8XXP - chains A and C of the 8 polymer chains in the assembly; structure by electron microscopy, 2.60 A resolution.

== Chain A ==
Name: DNA-directed RNA polymerase subunit
Organism: African swine fever virus
Notes: EC 2.7.7.6
Reference sequence: A0A3S7XUW7 (A0A3S7XUW7_ASF); numbering as in UniProt (aligned over 1-1441)
Chain sequence (1441 residues; numbered 1 to 1441; the number before each row is that of its first residue):
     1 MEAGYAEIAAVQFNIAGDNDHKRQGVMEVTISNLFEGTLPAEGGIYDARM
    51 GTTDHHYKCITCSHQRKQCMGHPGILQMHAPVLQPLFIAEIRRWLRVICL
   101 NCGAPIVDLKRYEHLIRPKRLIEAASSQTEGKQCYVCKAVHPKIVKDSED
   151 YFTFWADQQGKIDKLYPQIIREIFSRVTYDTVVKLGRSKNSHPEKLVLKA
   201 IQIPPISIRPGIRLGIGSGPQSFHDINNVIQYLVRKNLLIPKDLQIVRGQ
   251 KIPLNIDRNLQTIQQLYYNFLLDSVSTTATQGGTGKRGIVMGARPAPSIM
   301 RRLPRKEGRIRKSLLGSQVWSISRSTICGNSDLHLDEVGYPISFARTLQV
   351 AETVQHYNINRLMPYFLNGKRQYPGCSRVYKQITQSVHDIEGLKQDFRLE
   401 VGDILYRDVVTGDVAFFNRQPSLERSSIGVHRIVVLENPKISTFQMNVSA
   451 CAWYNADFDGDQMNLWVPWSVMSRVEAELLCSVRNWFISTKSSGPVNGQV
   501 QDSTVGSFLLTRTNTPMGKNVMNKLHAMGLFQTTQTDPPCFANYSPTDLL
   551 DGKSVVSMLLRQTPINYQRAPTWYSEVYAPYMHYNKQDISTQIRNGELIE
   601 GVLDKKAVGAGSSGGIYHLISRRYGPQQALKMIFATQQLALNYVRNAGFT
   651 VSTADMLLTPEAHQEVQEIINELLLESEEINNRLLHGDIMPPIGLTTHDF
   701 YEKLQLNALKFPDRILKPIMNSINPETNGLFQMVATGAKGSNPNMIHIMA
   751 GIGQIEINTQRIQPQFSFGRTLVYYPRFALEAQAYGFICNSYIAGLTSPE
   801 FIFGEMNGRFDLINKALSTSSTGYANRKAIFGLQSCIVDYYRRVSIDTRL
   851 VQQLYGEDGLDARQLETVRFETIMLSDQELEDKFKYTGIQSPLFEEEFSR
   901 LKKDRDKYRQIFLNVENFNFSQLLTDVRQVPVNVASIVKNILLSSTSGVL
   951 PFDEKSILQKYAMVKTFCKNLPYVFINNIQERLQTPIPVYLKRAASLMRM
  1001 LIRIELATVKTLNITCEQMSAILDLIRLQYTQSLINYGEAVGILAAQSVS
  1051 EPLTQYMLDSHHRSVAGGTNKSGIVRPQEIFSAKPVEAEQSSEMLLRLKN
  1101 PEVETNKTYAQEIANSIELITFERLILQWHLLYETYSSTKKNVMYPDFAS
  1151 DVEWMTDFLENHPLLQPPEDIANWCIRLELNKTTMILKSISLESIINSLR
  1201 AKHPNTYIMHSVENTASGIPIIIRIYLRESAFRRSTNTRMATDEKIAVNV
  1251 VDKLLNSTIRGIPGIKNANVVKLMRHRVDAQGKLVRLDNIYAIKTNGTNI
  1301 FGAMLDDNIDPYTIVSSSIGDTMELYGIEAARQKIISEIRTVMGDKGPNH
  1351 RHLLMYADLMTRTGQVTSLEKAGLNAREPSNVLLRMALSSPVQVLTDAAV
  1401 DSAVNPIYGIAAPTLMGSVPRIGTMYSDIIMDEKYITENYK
Not modelled in the structure: 213-224, 275-294
Ion coordination: Zn2+ site 1: Cys59, Cys62, Cys69, His72; Zn2+ site 2: Cys99, Cys102, Cys134, Cys137; Mg2+: Asp457, Asp459, Asp461

== Chain C ==
Name: DNA-directed RNA polymerase RPB3-11 homolog
Organism: African swine fever virus
Reference sequence: A0A2X0RUE7 (A0A2X0RUE7_ASF); residue numbers follow UniProt; this construct covers 1-359
Chain sequence (359 residues; row label = number of the first residue in the row):
     1 MEKIFQNVEIKPFLIDFSNLFIKNAAKKLFQLEEQLPLVPVNVVMDFKGI
    51 SRAAVHGLSRVLQDEIPNYMLDIKPGGYKIEDSTDLFMTEQFIRNRINFI
   101 PIYAKNETLVFALRSLNNSCEVKTIYSRDLIQVAGPKLKYPIFNPTFEIG
   151 FLQPGKSLIIEDIYIKKGIGRKHAAFNLAVKTHFSHLDIEQYPTDKKEYM
   201 ALSGYKQSSMTSDPRHHRLGLCFPAVPLPHINQAVRTYLKNACRIIIGRI
   251 QSIQKIYENFEEPQPELVLFSMDEEKTKAIITIKDETHTIGNLLKTYIYE
   301 MIPDISFVGYQCVPHKQEMVLTIIHKASQEDLITLLEKSIQNIIQTFQIL
   351 EKNVDELIA

== Chain A / chain C interface ==
Residue-residue contacts (50):
  Asn330(A) - His315(C)  hydrogen bond
  Asp332(A) - Val313(C)
  Asp332(A) - Pro314(C)
  Asp332(A) - His315(C)
  Leu436(A) - His315(C)
  Asn438(A) - Gln317(C)
  Pro516(A) - Leu202(C)  hydrophobic
  Met517(A) - Tyr192(C)  hydrophobic
  Met517(A) - Leu202(C)  hydrophobic
  Met517(A) - Tyr205(C)
  Met517(A) - Lys206(C)
  Met517(A) - Ser208(C)
  Val521(A) - Met210(C)
  Val521(A) - Thr211(C)
  Met522(A) - Met210(C)
  Met522(A) - Thr211(C)
  Asn523(A) - Met210(C)  hydrogen bond (side chain-backbone)
  Asn523(A) - Thr211(C)
  Lys524(A) - Tyr299(C)
  Lys524(A) - Pro303(C)  hydrogen bond (side chain-backbone)
  Lys524(A) - Asp304(C)
  Lys524(A) - Ile305(C)  hydrogen bond (side chain-backbone)
  Leu525(A) - Tyr299(C)  hydrogen bond (backbone-side chain)
  His526(A) - Ser209(C)  hydrogen bond (side chain-backbone)
  His526(A) - Met210(C)  hydrogen bond (side chain-backbone)
  Met528(A) - Tyr299(C)  hydrophobic
  Met528(A) - Phe307(C)
  Met528(A) - Val308(C)
  Leu530(A) - Met210(C)  hydrophobic
  Gln532(A) - Lys295(C)
  Gln532(A) - Gly309(C)
  Gln532(A) - Tyr310(C)  hydrogen bond (side chain-backbone)
  Gln532(A) - Gln311(C)
  Pro538(A) - Phe307(C)  hydrophobic
  Pro538(A) - Ile324(C)  hydrophobic
  Pro539(A) - Ser306(C)
  Cys540(A) - Ser306(C)  hydrogen bond
  Phe541(A) - Ile305(C)
  Phe541(A) - Ser306(C)  hydrogen bond (backbone-backbone)
  Ala542(A) - Asp304(C)
  Ala542(A) - Ile305(C)
  Ala542(A) - Ser306(C)
  Pro546(A) - Tyr299(C)
  Pro546(A) - Pro303(C)  hydrophobic
  Leu549(A) - Thr211(C)
  Tyr643(A) - Met210(C)  hydrophobic
  Asn646(A) - Ser209(C)  hydrogen bond
  Asn646(A) - Met210(C)
  Thr727(A) - Ala201(C)
  Thr727(A) - Leu202(C)
Other interface residues (no listed pair), chain A (34 interface residues in all): Leu333, Val434, Glu437, Phe531, Thr533, Gln535, Asp537, Tyr544, Ala654
Other interface residues (no listed pair), chain C (29 interface residues in all): Arg52, Met200, Gln207, Lys278

== Summary ==
34 residues of chain A face 29 of chain C across their interface, with 11 hydrogen bonds. Polar pairs include
Asn330(A)-His315(C), Asn523(A)-Met210(C) and Lys524(A)-Pro303(C). Cys59(A), Cys62(A), Cys69(A) and His72(A)
form the Zn2+ site 1. Cys99(A), Cys102(A), Cys134(A) and Cys137(A) coordinate Zn2+ site 2.
Here chain A is DNA-directed RNA polymerase subunit and chain C is DNA-directed RNA polymerase RPB3-11
homolog, both from African swine fever virus. Entry 8XXP (ASFV RNAP core complex) was determined by electron
microscopy together with 8Y0E, 8XX4, 8XX5, 8XXT and 8XY6 from the same study.
